PDB entry 2V7O | X-ray diffraction, 2.25 A resolution | chain A

[Chain A]
Molecule: Calcium/calmodulin-dependent protein kinase type II gamma chain
Source organism: Homo sapiens
Notes: EC 2.7.11.17; fragment: kinase domain, residues 5-315
Reference sequence: Q8N4I3 (Q8N4I3_HUMAN); numbering as in UniProt (aligned over 5-315)
Amino-acid sequence (336 residues; row label = number of the first residue in the row; note: 4 numbers in that range are skipped by the numbering (no residue carries them; nothing is unmodelled there); numbers below 1 keep their minus sign (Met-22 is residue -22)):
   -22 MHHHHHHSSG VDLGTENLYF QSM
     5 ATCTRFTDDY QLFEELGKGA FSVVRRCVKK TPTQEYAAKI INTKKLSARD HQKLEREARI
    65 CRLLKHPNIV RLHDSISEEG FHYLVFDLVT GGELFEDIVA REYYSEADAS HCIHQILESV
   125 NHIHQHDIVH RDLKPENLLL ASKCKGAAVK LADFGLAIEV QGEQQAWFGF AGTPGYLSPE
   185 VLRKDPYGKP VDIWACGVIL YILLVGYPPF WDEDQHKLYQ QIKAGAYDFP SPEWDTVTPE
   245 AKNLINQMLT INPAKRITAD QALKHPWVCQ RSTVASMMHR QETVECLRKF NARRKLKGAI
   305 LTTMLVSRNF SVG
Unresolved in the structure: -22 to -9, 24, 303-317
Modified / non-standard residues: Ser-1 (phosphoserine; SEP)
Residues lining bound ligands: bisindolylmaleimide ix (DRN): Leu20, Gly21, Val28, Ala41, Lys43, Val74, Phe90, Asp91, Leu92, Val93, Glu140, Asn141, Leu143, Ala156, Asp157
What the authors report for this chain:
  - post-translational modification sites: Thr287 (citing earlier work)

[Overview]
Ligands of chain A: bisindolylmaleimide ix. The paper reports a modification site at Thr287.
Chain A is Calcium/calmodulin-dependent protein kinase type II gamma chain (Homo sapiens); the structure,
Crystal structure of human calcium-calmodulin-dependent protein kinase II gamma, was determined by X-ray
diffraction together with 2WEL, 2W2C, 2VZ6, 2VN9 and 2UX0 from the same study.
